PDB entry 8Z1T | X-ray diffraction, 2.00 A resolution | chain A

# Chain A
Molecule: Galectin-3
From: Homo sapiens
Reference sequence: P17931 (LEG3_HUMAN); residues 72-250 here = UniProt positions 72-250
Amino-acid sequence (179 residues; each row starts with the number of its first residue):
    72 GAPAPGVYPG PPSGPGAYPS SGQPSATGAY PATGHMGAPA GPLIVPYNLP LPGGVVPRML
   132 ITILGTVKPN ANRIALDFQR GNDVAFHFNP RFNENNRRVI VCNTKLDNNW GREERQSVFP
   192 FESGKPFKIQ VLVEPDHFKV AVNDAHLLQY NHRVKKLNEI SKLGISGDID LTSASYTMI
Not modelled in the structure: 72-112
Sequence notes: engineered mutation His-106 (Pro in P17931), Met-107 (Tyr in P17931)
Small-molecule neighbours: A1L0Q ((2S,3R,4R,5R,6R)-4-[4-[4-chloranyl-3,5-bis(fluoranyl)phenyl]-1,2,3-triazol-1-yl]-2-[4-[5-chloranyl-2-(trifluoromethyl)phenyl]-5-methyl-1,2,4-triazol-3-yl]-6-(hydroxymethyl)oxane-3,5-diol): Arg-144, Ile-145, Ala-146, His-158, Asn-160, Arg-162, Val-172, Asn-174, Trp-181, Glu-184, Ser-237, Gly-238
Swiss-Prot annotation at these positions:
  - motif: Lys-226 to Asp-241 (Nuclear export signal)
  - binding site (a beta-D-galactoside): Trp-181 to Gln-187
  - modified residue: Ser-188 (Phosphoserine)

# Summary
Bound to chain A: compound A1L0Q. Curated annotation (UniProt) lists 7 beta-D-galactoside-binding residues.
Chain A is Galectin-3 (Homo sapiens); the structure, Crystal structure of mouse Galectin-3 in complex with
small molecule inhibitor, was determined by X-ray diffraction together with 8Z1S, 8Z25 and 8ZUV from the same
study.
